PDB entry 3ANQ | X-ray diffraction, 2.60 A resolution | chain A

== Chain A ==
Name: Dual specificity tyrosine-phosphorylation-regulated kinase 1A
Source organism: Homo sapiens
Notes: EC 2.7.12.1
Reference sequence: Q13627 (DYR1A_HUMAN); numbering as in UniProt (aligned over 126-490)
Amino-acid sequence (368 residues; row label = number of the first residue in the row):
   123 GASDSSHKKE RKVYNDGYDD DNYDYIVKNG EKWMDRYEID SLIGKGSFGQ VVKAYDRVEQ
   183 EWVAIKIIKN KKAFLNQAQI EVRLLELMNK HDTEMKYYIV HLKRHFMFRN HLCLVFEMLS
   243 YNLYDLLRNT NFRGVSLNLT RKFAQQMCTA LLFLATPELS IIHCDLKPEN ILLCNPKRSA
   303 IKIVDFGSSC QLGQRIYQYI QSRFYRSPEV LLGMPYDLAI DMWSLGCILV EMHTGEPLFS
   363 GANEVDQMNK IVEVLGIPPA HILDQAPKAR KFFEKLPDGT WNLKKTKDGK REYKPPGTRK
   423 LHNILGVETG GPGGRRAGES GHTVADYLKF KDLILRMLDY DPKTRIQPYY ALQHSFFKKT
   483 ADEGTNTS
Not modelled in the structure: 123-133, 408-412, 482-490
Modified positions: Tyr321 (o-phosphotyrosine; PTR)
Construct notes: expression tag (123-125)
Residues lining bound ligands: EHB ((1Z)-1-(3-ethyl-5-hydroxy-1,3-benzothiazol-2(3H)-ylidene)propan-2-one): Ile165, Gly166, Phe170, Val173, Ala186, Lys188, Glu203, Val222, Phe238, Glu239, Met240, Leu241, Leu294, Val306, Asp307
From the paper describing this entry:
  - post-translational modification sites: Tyr321
  - contacts within the chain: Lys188-Glu203 (salt bridge), Tyr321-Arg325, Tyr321-Arg328
  - binding site for EHB: Val173, Ala186, Lys188, Phe238, Leu241, Leu294, Val306

== Summary ==
Ligands of chain A: compound EHB. From the paper: a binding site for EHB at Val173, Ala186 and Lys188 among
others; a modification site at Tyr321.
Chain A is Dual specificity tyrosine-phosphorylation-regulated kinase 1A (Homo sapiens); the structure, human
DYRK1A/inhibitor complex, was determined by X-ray diffraction together with 3ANR from the same study.
